4LQF - chains A and H of the 3 polymer chains in the assembly; structure by X-ray diffraction, 2.30 A resolution.

# Chain A
Molecule: A33R
Source organism: Vaccinia virus
Notes: fragment: ectodomain
UniProt: Q71TT1 (Q71TT1_9POXV); numbering as in UniProt (aligned over 89-185)
Chain sequence (97 residues; each row starts with the number of its first residue):
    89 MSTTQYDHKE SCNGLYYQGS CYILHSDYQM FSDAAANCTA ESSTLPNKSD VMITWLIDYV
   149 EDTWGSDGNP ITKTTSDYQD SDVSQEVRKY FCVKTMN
Disordered / not traced: 89-98, 161-168, 185
Differences from the reference sequence: engineered mutation Met89 (Ser in Q71TT1), Met118 (Leu in Q71TT1), Ala123 (Lys in Q71TT1), Met140 (Leu in Q71TT1)
Cystine bridges: Cys100-Cys109, Cys126-Cys180
Metal / ion sites: Zn2+: His113, Glu129

# Chain H
Molecule: Murine IgG2b A2C7 Heavy chain Fab domain
Source organism: Mus musculus
Notes: antibody fragment or engineered binder
Chain sequence (216 residues; row label = number of the first residue in the row):
     1 EVKLVESGGG LVQPGGSLTL SCATSGFTFS DYYIYWVRQT PEKRLEWVAY ISNSGGNTYY
    61 SDAVKGRFTI SRDNAKNTLF LQMSRLKSED TAVYYCARQW GGAMDYWGQG TSVTVSSAKT
   121 TPPSVYPLAP GCGDTTGSSV TLGCLVKGYF PESVTVTWNS GSLSSSVHTF PALLQSGLYT
   181 MSSSVTVPSS TWPSQTVTCS VAHPASSTTV DKKLEP
Disordered / not traced: 1, 133-135
Cystine bridges: Cys22-Cys96, Cys144-Cys199

# Interface between chain A and chain H
Residue-residue contacts - 14 pairs, chain A then chain H:
  Tyr116(A) with Asn57(H), hydrogen bond (backbone-side chain)
  Met118(A) with Tyr50(H), hydrophobic; Tyr59(H)
  Asp170(A) with Gly101(H); Gly102(H)
  Gln173(A) with Tyr33(H); Tyr35(H), hydrogen bond; Tyr50(H), hydrogen bond (backbone-side chain); Gln99(H); Gly102(H)
  Glu174(A) with Tyr33(H)
  Val175(A) with Tyr33(H), hydrogen bond (backbone-side chain); Asn57(H); Tyr59(H)
Interface residues without a listed pair, chain A (10 interface residues in all): Gln117, Asp121, Ser172, Arg176
Interface residues without a listed pair, chain H (9 interface residues in all): Ser52
Interface features reported in the paper:
  - residue pairs: Gln173(A)-Tyr50(H) (hydrogen bond), Gln173(A)-Tyr35(H) (hydrogen bond)
  - epitope / paratope residues, chain A: Gln173(A)
  - epitope / paratope residues, chain H: Tyr35(H), Tyr50(H)

# Summary
10 residues of chain A and 9 residues of chain H are in contact, with 4 hydrogen bonds. Polar pairs include
Tyr116(A)-Asn57(H), Gln173(A)-Tyr35(H) and Gln173(A)-Tyr50(H). The paper describes hydrogen bonds between
Gln173(A) and Tyr50(H) and Gln173(A) and Tyr35(H). The Zn2+ site is built by His113(A) and Glu129(A). The
paper reports epitope/paratope residues Gln173(A) and Tyr35(H) among others.
Chain A is A33R (Vaccinia virus) and chain H is Murine IgG2b A2C7 Heavy chain Fab domain (Mus musculus); the
structure, Structure of murine IgG2b A2C7-Fab in complex with vaccinia antigen A33R at the resolution of 2.3
..., was determined by X-ray diffraction, deposited together with 4LU5.
